PDB entry 8QAY | X-ray diffraction, 2.20 A resolution | chains F and G of the 8 polymer chains in the assembly

== Chain F (and G) ==
Name: Imidazoleglycerol-phosphate dehydratase
Source organism: Medicago truncatula
Notes: EC 4.2.1.19; chain G of this document is another copy of the same molecule, construct and numbering; everything in this record applies to it too
UniProt: I3SDM5 (I3SDM5_MEDTR); residues 70-275 here = UniProt positions 70-275
Sequence (206 residues; each row starts with the number of its first residue):
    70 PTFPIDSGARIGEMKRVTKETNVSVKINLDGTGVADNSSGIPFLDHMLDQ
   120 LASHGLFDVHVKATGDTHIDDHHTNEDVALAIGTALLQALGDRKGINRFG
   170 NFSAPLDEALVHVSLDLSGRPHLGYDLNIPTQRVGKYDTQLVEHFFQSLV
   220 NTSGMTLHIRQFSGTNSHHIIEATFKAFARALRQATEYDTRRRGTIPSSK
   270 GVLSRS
Not modelled in the structure: 70-76, 262-275
Bound ions: Mn2+ site 1: His115, His237, Glu241 (together with formate) (shared with 1 residue of chain E); Mn2+ site 2: His141, Glu145, His213 (together with formate) (shared with 1 residue of chain B); Mn2+ site 3: His142 (together with formate) (shared with 3 residues of chain B); Mn2+ site 4: His238 (together with formate) (shared with 3 residues of chain E)

== Interface between chain F and chain G ==
Residue-residue contacts (40; chain F residue first):
  Leu98(F) - Arg260(G)
  Asp99(F) - Arg260(G)
  Gly100(F) - Arg260(G)  hydrogen bond (backbone-side chain)
  Ser122(F) - Arg261(G)  hydrogen bond (backbone-side chain)
  His123(F) - Phe168(G)
  His123(F) - Arg261(G)
  Leu125(F) - Arg260(G)  hydrogen bond (backbone-side chain)
  Leu125(F) - Arg261(G)
  Phe171(F) - Phe168(G)  hydrophobic
  Phe171(F) - Asn170(G)
  Ser172(F) - Asn170(G)  hydrogen bond (backbone-side chain)
  Ser172(F) - His181(G)
  Ser172(F) - Ser183(G)  hydrogen bond (backbone-side chain)
  Pro174(F) - Phe168(G)
  Pro174(F) - Ser183(G)
  Pro174(F) - Leu184(G)
  Pro174(F) - Asp185(G)
  Pro174(F) - Thr225(G)
  Pro174(F) - His227(G)
  Leu175(F) - Arg189(G)
  Asp176(F) - Arg189(G)  salt bridge
  Asp176(F) - His191(G)
  Asp176(F) - Thr225(G)
  Asp176(F) - His227(G)  hydrogen bond (backbone-side chain)
  Glu177(F) - His191(G)
  Glu177(F) - His227(G)
  Ala178(F) - His227(G)
  Leu179(F) - Ser183(G)
  Leu179(F) - His227(G)
  Leu179(F) - Arg229(G)
  Phe231(F) - Arg229(G)  hydrogen bond (backbone-side chain)
  Phe231(F) - Phe231(G)  hydrophobic
  Ser232(F) - His227(G)
  Arg249(F) - Asn166(G)
  Arg249(F) - Phe168(G)
  Arg249(F) - Arg261(G)
  Arg252(F) - Asp258(G)  salt bridge
  Arg252(F) - Arg260(G)
  Arg252(F) - Arg261(G)
  Glu256(F) - Arg260(G)  salt bridge
Also at the interface, not in a pair above, chain F (21 interface residues in all): Gly124, Lys245

== Summary ==
Chain F and chain G form an interface of 21 and 16 residues respectively, with 7 hydrogen bonds and 3 salt
bridges. Among the polar pairs are Asp176(F)-Arg189(G), Arg252(F)-Asp258(G) and Glu256(F)-Arg260(G).
His141(F), Glu145(F) and His213(F) coordinate Mn2+ site 2.
Chain F and chain G are both Imidazoleglycerol-phosphate dehydratase (Medicago truncatula); the structure,
Medicago truncatula HISN5 (IGPD) in complex with MN, FMT, ACT, CIT, EDO, SO4, was determined by X-ray
diffraction, deposited together with 8QAV, 8QAW, 8QAX and 7OJ5.
